Entry 3S3N (X-ray diffraction, 2.49 A resolution); this record covers chains A and B of the 4 polymer chains in the assembly.

# Chain A (and B)
Name: PFV integrase
Source organism: Human spumaretrovirus
Notes: EC 2.7.7.-; chain B of this document is another copy of the same molecule, construct and numbering; everything in this record applies to it too
UniProt: P14350 (POL_FOAMV); residues 1-392 here correspond to UniProt positions 752-1143 (UniProt number = residue number + 751)
Sequence (395 residues; numbered -2 to 392; the number before each row is that of its first residue; numbers below 1 keep their minus sign (Gly-2 is residue -2)):
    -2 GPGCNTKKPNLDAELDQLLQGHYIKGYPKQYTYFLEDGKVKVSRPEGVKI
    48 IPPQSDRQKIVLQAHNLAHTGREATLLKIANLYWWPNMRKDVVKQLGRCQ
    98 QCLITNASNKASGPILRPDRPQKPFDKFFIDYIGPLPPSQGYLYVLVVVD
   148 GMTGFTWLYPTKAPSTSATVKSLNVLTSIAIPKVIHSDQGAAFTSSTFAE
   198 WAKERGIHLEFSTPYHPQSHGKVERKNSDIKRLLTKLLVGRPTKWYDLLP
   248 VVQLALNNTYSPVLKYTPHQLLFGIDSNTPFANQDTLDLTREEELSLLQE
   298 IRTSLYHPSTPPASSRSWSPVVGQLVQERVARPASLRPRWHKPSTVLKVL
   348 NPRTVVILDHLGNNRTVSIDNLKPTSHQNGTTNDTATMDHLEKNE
Unresolved in the structure: -2 to 7, 376-392 (chain B: -2 to 115, 214-216, 300-392)
Differences from the reference sequence: expression tag (-2 to 0); engineered mutation His217 (Gly968 in P14350); variant Gly218 (Ser969 in P14350)
UniProt features mapped onto this chain:
  - binding site (Mg(2+)): Asp123, Asp185
Bound ions: Zn2+: His62, His66, Cys96, Cys99; Mg2+ site 1: Asp128, Asp185 (together with Dolutegravir); Mg2+ site 2: Asp128, Glu221 (together with Dolutegravir)
Small-molecule neighbours: Dolutegravir (DLU; (4R,12aS)-N-(2,4-difluorobenzyl)-7-hydroxy-4-methyl-6,8-dioxo-3,4,6,8,12,12a-hexahydro-2H-pyrido[1',2':4,5]pyrazino[2,1-b][1,3]oxazine-9-carboxamide): Asp128, Asp185, Gln186, Gly187, Tyr212, Pro214, Gln215, Glu221, Arg329
Reported in the primary citation:
  - conformationally variable residues (helix shift): Pro214
  - binding site for Dolutegravir: Tyr212, Pro214
  - mutagenesis - N224H: unchanged binding to Dolutegravir

# Chain A / chain B interface
Pairs across the interface (65; chain A residue first):
  Pro121(A) - Ile272(B)
  Phe122(A) - Phe270(B)  hydrophobic
  Phe122(A) - Asn275(B)
  Asn171(A) - Pro247(B)
  Thr174(A) - Leu251(B)
  Ser175(A) - Pro247(B)
  Ser175(A) - Gln250(B)
  Ser175(A) - Leu251(B)
  Ile176(A) - Phe152(B)
  Ile176(A) - Trp154(B)
  Ile176(A) - Leu251(B)
  Ile176(A) - Phe270(B)  hydrophobic
  Ala177(A) - Leu251(B)  hydrophobic
  Ala177(A) - His266(B)
  Ile178(A) - Leu251(B)  hydrophobic
  Ile178(A) - Asn275(B)  hydrogen bond (backbone-side chain)
  Ile178(A) - Thr276(B)
  Pro179(A) - Asn275(B)
  Lys180(A) - Asn275(B)  hydrogen bond
  Pro247(A) - Ser175(B)
  Gln250(A) - Ser175(B)  hydrogen bond (side chain-backbone)
  Gln250(A) - Ile176(B)
  Leu251(A) - Thr174(B)
  Leu251(A) - Ser175(B)
  Leu251(A) - Ile178(B)  hydrophobic
  His266(A) - Phe122(B)
  Leu269(A) - Phe270(B)
  Phe270(A) - Phe122(B)  hydrophobic
  Phe270(A) - Leu269(B)
  Phe270(A) - Phe270(B)  hydrophobic
  Ile272(A) - Lys120(B)
  Ile272(A) - Phe122(B)
  Asp273(A) - Phe122(B)
  Ser274(A) - Phe122(B)
  Ser274(A) - Ala177(B)
  Ser274(A) - Ile178(B)  hydrogen bond (side chain-backbone)
  Asn275(A) - Ile178(B)  hydrogen bond (backbone-backbone)
  Asn275(A) - Pro179(B)  hydrogen bond (side chain-backbone)
  Asn275(A) - Lys180(B)
  Asn275(A) - Arg202(B)
  Asn275(A) - Gly203(B)  hydrogen bond (side chain-backbone)
  Asn275(A) - Ile204(B)
  Thr276(A) - Ile178(B)
  Thr283(A) - Lys120(B)  hydrogen bond (backbone-side chain)
  Leu284(A) - Arg117(B)
  Leu284(A) - Pro118(B)
  Leu284(A) - Lys120(B)
  Leu286(A) - Pro118(B)
  Leu286(A) - Lys120(B)  hydrogen bond (backbone-side chain)
  Thr287(A) - Lys120(B)
  Arg288(A) - Lys120(B)
  Arg288(A) - Pro121(B)
  Arg288(A) - Met149(B)
  Arg288(A) - Leu268(B)  hydrogen bond (side chain-backbone)
  Arg288(A) - Leu269(B)  hydrogen bond (side chain-backbone)
  Glu289(A) - Tyr263(B)
  Glu291(A) - Lys120(B)  salt bridge
  Leu292(A) - Gln267(B)
  Leu292(A) - Leu268(B)
  Leu292(A) - Gly271(B)
  Leu295(A) - Phe270(B)
  Gln296(A) - Gly271(B)
  Arg299(A) - Phe270(B)  hydrogen bond (side chain-backbone)
  Arg299(A) - Gly271(B)
  Arg299(A) - Ile272(B)
Interface residues without a listed pair, chain A (35 interface residues in all): Lys120, Phe152, Asp285
Interface residues without a listed pair, chain B (32 interface residues in all): Gln119

# Overview
35 residues of chain A face 32 of chain B across their interface; the contacts include 12 hydrogen bonds and 1
salt bridge. Polar contacts include Glu291(A)-Lys120(B), Ile178(A)-Asn275(B) and Lys180(A)-Asn275(B). Bound to
chain A: Dolutegravir. The paper reports a binding site for Dolutegravir at Tyr212(A) and Pro214(A); N224H of
chain A leaves binding to Dolutegravir unchanged.
Both chains are PFV integrase (Human spumaretrovirus). Entry 3S3N (Crystal structure of the Prototype Foamy
Virus (PFV) S217H mutant intasome in complex with magnesium and ...) was determined by X-ray diffraction (same
publication as 3S3M and 3S3O).
